6SSL - chains D and F of the 9 polymer chains in the assembly; structure by electron microscopy, 3.77 A resolution.

Chain D (and F):
Molecule: Endogenous retrovirus group K member 24 Gag polyprotein
Source organism: Homo sapiens
Notes: chain F of this document is another copy of the same molecule, construct and numbering; everything in this record applies to it too
UniProtKB: P63145 (GAK24_HUMAN); residues 1-246 here correspond to UniProt positions 283-528 (UniProt number = residue number + 282)
Chain sequence (248 residues; numbered 1 to 248; the number before each row is that of its first residue):
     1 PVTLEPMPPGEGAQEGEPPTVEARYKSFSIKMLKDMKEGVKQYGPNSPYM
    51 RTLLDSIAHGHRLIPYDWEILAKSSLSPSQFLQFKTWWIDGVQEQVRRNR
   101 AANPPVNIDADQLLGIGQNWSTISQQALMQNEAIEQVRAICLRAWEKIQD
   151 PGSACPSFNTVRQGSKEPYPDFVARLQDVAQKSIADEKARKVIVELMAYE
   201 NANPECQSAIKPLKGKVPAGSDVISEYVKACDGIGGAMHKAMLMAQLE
Unresolved in the structure: 5-20, 237-248 (chain F: 8-21, 237-248)
Differences from the reference sequence: conflict His-59 (Tyr341 in P63145); expression tag (247-248)
Cystine bridges: Cys-206/Cys-231
What the authors report for this chain:
  - mutagenesis - I193A/L196A: abolished binding to self-association

Interface between chain D and chain F:
Contacting residue pairs (21):
  Leu-33(D) / Tyr-49(F)  hydrophobic
  Lys-37(D) / Tyr-43(F)
  Lys-37(D) / Tyr-49(F)
  Glu-38(D) / Tyr-43(F)  hydrogen bond
  Lys-41(D) / Tyr-43(F)
  Lys-73(D) / Pro-48(F)
  Ser-74(D) / Tyr-49(F)
  Ser-74(D) / Thr-52(F)
  Pro-78(D) / Pro-48(F)  hydrophobic
  Ser-79(D) / Pro-170(F)  hydrogen bond (side chain-backbone)
  Ser-79(D) / Asp-171(F)  hydrogen bond (side chain-backbone)
  Ser-79(D) / Ala-174(F)
  Leu-82(D) / Pro-170(F)
  Leu-82(D) / Val-228(F)  hydrophobic
  Gln-83(D) / Pro-170(F)
  Thr-86(D) / Ser-225(F)  hydrogen bond (side chain-backbone)
  Thr-86(D) / Val-228(F)
  Trp-87(D) / Asp-232(F)
  Ile-89(D) / Gly-220(F)
  Ile-89(D) / Glu-226(F)
  Asp-90(D) / Lys-229(F)  salt bridge
Other interface residues (no listed pair), chain D (18 interface residues in all): Ile-30, Lys-34, Leu-76, Leu-114
Other interface residues (no listed pair), chain F (18 interface residues in all): Asp-35, Glu-38, Gln-42, Val-173, Ile-224

Summary:
The chain D/chain F interface involves 18 residues from each chain, with 4 hydrogen bonds and 1 salt bridge.
Polar contacts include Asp-90(D)/Lys-229(F), Glu-38(D)/Tyr-43(F) and Ser-79(D)/Pro-170(F). The paper reports
that I193A/L196A of chain D abolish binding to self-association.
Chain D and chain F are both Endogenous retrovirus group K member 24 Gag polyprotein (Homo sapiens); the
structure, Human endogenous retrovirus (HML2) mature capsid assembly, D6 capsule, was determined by electron
microscopy, deposited together with 6SA9, 6SSJ, 6SSK and 6SSM.
